9QH0 - chains A and D of the 4 polymer chains in the assembly; structure by electron microscopy, 2.52 A resolution.

== Chain A ==
Name: Polyribonucleotide nucleotidyltransferase
Organism: Escherichia coli
Notes: EC 2.7.7.8
UniProt: P05055 (PNP_ECOLI); numbering as in UniProt (aligned over 1-549)
Chain sequence (549 residues; row label = number of the first residue in the row):
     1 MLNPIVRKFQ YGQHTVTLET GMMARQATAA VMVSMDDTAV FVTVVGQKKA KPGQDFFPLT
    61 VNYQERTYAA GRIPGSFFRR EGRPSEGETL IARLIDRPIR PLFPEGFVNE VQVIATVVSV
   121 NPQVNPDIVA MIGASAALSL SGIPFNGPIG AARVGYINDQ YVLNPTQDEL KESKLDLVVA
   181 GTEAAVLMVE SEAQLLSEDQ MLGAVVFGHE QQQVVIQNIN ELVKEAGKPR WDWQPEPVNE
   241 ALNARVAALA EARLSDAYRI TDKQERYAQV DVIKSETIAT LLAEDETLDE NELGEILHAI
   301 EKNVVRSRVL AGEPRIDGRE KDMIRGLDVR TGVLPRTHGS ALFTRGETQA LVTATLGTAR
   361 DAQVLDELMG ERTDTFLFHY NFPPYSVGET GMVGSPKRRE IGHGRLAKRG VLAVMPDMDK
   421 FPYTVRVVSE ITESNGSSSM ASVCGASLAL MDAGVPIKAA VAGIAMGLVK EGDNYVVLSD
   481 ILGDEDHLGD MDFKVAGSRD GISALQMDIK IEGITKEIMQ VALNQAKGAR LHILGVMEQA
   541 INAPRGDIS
Curated features (UniProtKB/Swiss-Prot):
  - region: F77 to R80 (FFRR loop), L327 to T331 (Interaction with RNase E)
  - binding site (Mg(2+)): D486, D492
  - mutagenesis: R79 to R80 (Strongly reduces RNA binding. Reduces RNA degradation), R83 (R83A: No effect on RNA-binding. No effect on degradation of long RNA molecules. Impairs degradation of short RNA molecules), R100 (R100D: Abolishes enzyme activity), R319 (R319A: Abolishes enzyme activity), R398 to R399 (Abolishes enzyme activity), V428 (V428P: Abolishes enzyme activity), C444 (C444W: Abolishes enzyme activity), D492 (D492G: Abolishes enzyme activity)

== Chain D ==
Name: Ribonuclease E
Organism: Escherichia coli
Notes: EC 3.1.26.12
UniProt: P21513 (RNE_ECOLI); residue numbers follow UniProt; this construct covers 1004-1061
Chain sequence (58 residues; each row starts with the number of its first residue):
  1004 NHATAPMTRA PAPEYVPEAP RHSDWQRPTF AFEGKGAAGG HTATHHASAA PARPQPVE
Disordered / not traced: 1059-1061
From the paper describing this entry:
  - mutagenesis - R1012A: unchanged binding to Polyribonucleotide nucleotidyltransferase (chain A)
  - mutagenesis - R1012A/R1056A: decreased binding to Polyribonucleotide nucleotidyltransferase (chain A)

== Chain A / chain D interface ==
Residue-residue contacts (43; chain A residue first):
  E320(A) - R1056(D)  salt bridge
  D322(A) - R1056(D)  salt bridge
  D322(A) - P1057(D)
  M323(A) - P1054(D)
  M323(A) - A1055(D)
  M323(A) - R1056(D)
  I324(A) - P1054(D)
  I324(A) - A1055(D)  hydrogen bond (backbone-backbone)
  I324(A) - P1057(D)  hydrophobic
  G326(A) - A1052(D)
  G326(A) - P1054(D)
  L327(A) - S1051(D)
  L327(A) - A1052(D)  hydrogen bond (backbone-backbone)
  D328(A) - H1049(D)  salt bridge
  D328(A) - A1050(D)
  D328(A) - S1051(D)
  V329(A) - H1048(D)
  V329(A) - H1049(D)  hydrogen bond (backbone-side chain)
  V329(A) - A1050(D)  hydrogen bond (backbone-backbone)
  R330(A) - G1043(D)  hydrogen bond (side chain-backbone)
  R330(A) - A1046(D)
  R330(A) - H1048(D)
  R330(A) - H1049(D)  hydrogen bond
  T331(A) - A1046(D)
  T331(A) - T1047(D)  hydrogen bond (backbone-backbone)
  T331(A) - H1048(D)  hydrogen bond (backbone-backbone)
  G332(A) - K1038(D)
  G332(A) - T1045(D)  hydrogen bond (backbone-side chain)
  G332(A) - A1046(D)
  V333(A) - A1041(D)
  V333(A) - G1042(D)
  V333(A) - G1043(D)
  V333(A) - T1045(D)  hydrogen bond (backbone-side chain)
  L334(A) - A1041(D)
  P335(A) - A1040(D)
  P335(A) - A1041(D)
  R336(A) - F1035(D)
  G528(A) - P1057(D)
  V536(A) - A1050(D)
  V536(A) - A1052(D)  hydrophobic
  Q539(A) - A1050(D)
  A540(A) - H1048(D)
  A540(A) - A1050(D)
Interface residues without a listed pair, chain A (24 interface residues in all): R325, D452, A529, H532, I541
Interface residues without a listed pair, chain D (20 interface residues in all): G1039, A1053
Interface features reported in the paper:
  - residue pairs: D328(A)-H1049(D)
  - interface residues, chain D: H1048(D), R1056(D)
  - hot spots on chain D (mutagenesis) - R1056A (13-fold): decreased binding to Polyribonucleotide nucleotidyltransferase (chain A)

== In short ==
Chain A and chain D form an interface of 24 and 20 residues respectively, with 10 hydrogen bonds and 3 salt
bridges. Polar pairs include E320(A)-R1056(D), D322(A)-R1056(D) and D328(A)-H1049(D). The authors report a
contact between D328(A) and H1049(D). From the paper: R1012A/R1056A and R1056A of chain D reduce binding to
Polyribonucleotide nucleotidyltransferase (chain A); interface residues H1048(D) and R1056(D).
Chain A is Polyribonucleotide nucleotidyltransferase and chain D is Ribonuclease E, both from Escherichia
coli; the structure, Escherichia coli polynucleotide phosphorylase in complex with recognition site of RNase
E, was determined by electron microscopy, deposited together with 9QH3.
